Entry 8WCF (X-ray diffraction, 1.30 A resolution); this record covers chain A.

Chain A:
Molecule: Molecular chaperone Tir
Organism: Escherichia coli
UniProtKB: A0A4Y8A290 (A0A4Y8A290_ECOLX); numbering as in UniProt (aligned over 1-155)
Amino-acid sequence (160 residues; numbered -4 to 155; the number before each row is that of its first residue; numbers below 1 keep their minus sign (Gly-4 is residue -4)):
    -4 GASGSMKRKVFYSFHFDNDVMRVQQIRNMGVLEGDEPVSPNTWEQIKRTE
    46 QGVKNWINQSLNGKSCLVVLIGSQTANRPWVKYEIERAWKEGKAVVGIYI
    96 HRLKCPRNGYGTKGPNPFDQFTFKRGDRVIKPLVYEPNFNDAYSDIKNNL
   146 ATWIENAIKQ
Construct notes: expression tag (-4 to 0)
Residues lining bound ligands: NAD (nicotinamide-adenine-dinucleotide): Phe6, Tyr7, Ser8, Phe9, His10, Phe11, Asp12, Val15, Pro32, Val33, Ser34, Pro35, Trp38, Glu39, Lys42, Trp51, Arg73, Trp75, Val76, Glu79

Summary:
Ligands of chain A: NAD.
Chain A is Molecular chaperone Tir (Escherichia coli); the structure, Crystal structure of EcThsB, was
determined by X-ray diffraction together with 8WC0 from the same study.
